PDB entry 4CQL | X-ray diffraction, 2.85 A resolution | chains E and H of the 4 polymer chains in the assembly

== Chain E (and H) ==
Molecule: Estradiol 17-beta-dehydrogenase 8
Source organism: Homo sapiens
Notes: EC 1.1.1.100, 1.1.1.62, 1.1.1.239; chain H of this document is another copy of the same molecule, construct and numbering; everything in this record applies to it too
UniProtKB: Q92506 (DHB8_HUMAN); residue numbers follow UniProt; this construct covers 1-261
Sequence (261 residues; row label = number of the first residue in the row):
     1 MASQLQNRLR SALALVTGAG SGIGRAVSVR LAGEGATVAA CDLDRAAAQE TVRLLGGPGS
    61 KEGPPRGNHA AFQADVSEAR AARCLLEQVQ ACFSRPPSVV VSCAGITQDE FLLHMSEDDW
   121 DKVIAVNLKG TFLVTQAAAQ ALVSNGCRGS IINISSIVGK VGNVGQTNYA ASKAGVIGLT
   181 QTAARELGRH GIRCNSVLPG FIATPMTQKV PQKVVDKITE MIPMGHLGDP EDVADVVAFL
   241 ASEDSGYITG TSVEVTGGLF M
Disordered / not traced: 1-5, 56-67 (chain H: 1-3, 56-65, 206-211)
Small-molecule neighbours: NAD (nicotinamide-adenine-dinucleotide): Gly18, Gly20, Ser21, Gly22, Ile23, Gly24, Asp42, Leu43, Asp44, Ala74, Asp75, Val76, Ser77, Cys103, Ala104, Gly105, Ile106, Val126, Asn127, Ile154, Ser155, Ser156, Tyr169, Lys173, Pro199, Gly200, Phe201, Ile202, Thr204, Pro205, Met206, Thr207
Swiss-Prot annotation at these positions:
  - active site: Tyr169 (Proton acceptor)
  - binding site (NAD(+)): Leu15 to Ile23, Asp42, Leu43, Ala74 to Val76, Tyr169 to Lys173, Ile202 to Thr204
  - binding site (substrate): Ser156
  - modified residue: Ser60 (Phosphoserine), Lys160 (N6-succinyllysine), Lys173 (N6-succinyllysine)
Reported in the primary citation:
  - binding site for NAD: Asp42, Tyr169, Lys173
  - catalytic residues: Ser156 (proposed by the authors, not directly observed)
  - catalytic residues: Tyr169, Lys173 (by similarity / conservation)
  - mutagenesis - K173A: decreased catalytic activity
  - mutagenesis - Y169A, K173A: unchanged catalytic activity on NADPH
  - mutagenesis - D42A, Y169A: decreased catalytic activity on NADH
  - mutagenesis - D42A: increased catalytic activity on NADPH
  - mutagenesis - D42A (15-fold): decreased binding to NAD+
  - mutagenesis - D42A (Kd 15 mM): decreased binding to NADH
  - mutagenesis - D42A: unchanged binding to NADPH
  - mutagenesis - D42A: unchanged binding to NADP+

== Interface between chain E and chain H ==
Contacting residue pairs (69; chain E residue first):
  Ala79(E) - Glu117(H)
  Phe111(E) - Glu186(H)
  Leu112(E) - Phe132(H)  hydrophobic
  Leu112(E) - Gln136(H)  hydrogen bond (backbone-side chain)
  Leu112(E) - Ala183(H)  hydrophobic
  Leu112(E) - Glu186(H)  hydrogen bond (backbone-side chain)
  Leu112(E) - Leu187(H)  hydrophobic
  Leu113(E) - Ala139(H)
  Leu113(E) - Gln140(H)  hydrogen bond (backbone-side chain)
  Leu113(E) - Val143(H)  hydrophobic
  Met115(E) - Phe132(H)  hydrophobic
  Met115(E) - Gln136(H)  hydrogen bond (backbone-side chain)
  Glu117(E) - Ala79(H)
  Glu117(E) - Lys129(H)  salt bridge
  Trp120(E) - Leu128(H)  hydrophobic
  Trp120(E) - Lys129(H)
  Trp120(E) - Phe132(H)  hydrophobic
  Trp120(E) - Leu179(H)  hydrophobic
  Asp121(E) - Lys129(H)  salt bridge
  Leu128(E) - Trp120(H)  hydrophobic
  Leu128(E) - Leu128(H)  hydrophobic
  Lys129(E) - Glu117(H)  salt bridge
  Lys129(E) - Trp120(H)
  Lys129(E) - Asp121(H)  salt bridge
  Phe132(E) - Leu112(H)  hydrophobic
  Phe132(E) - Met115(H)  hydrophobic
  Phe132(E) - Trp120(H)  hydrophobic
  Phe132(E) - Thr167(H)
  Gln136(E) - Leu112(H)  hydrogen bond (side chain-backbone)
  Gln136(E) - Met115(H)  hydrogen bond (side chain-backbone)
  Ala139(E) - Leu113(H)
  Gln140(E) - Leu113(H)  hydrogen bond (side chain-backbone)
  Lys160(E) - Gln181(H)  hydrogen bond (backbone-side chain)
  Val161(E) - Gln181(H)
  Gly162(E) - Thr182(H)
  Gly162(E) - Arg185(H)
  Asn163(E) - Thr182(H)  hydrogen bond (backbone-side chain)
  Asn163(E) - Arg185(H)
  Val164(E) - Arg185(H)
  Val164(E) - Glu186(H)
  Gly165(E) - Glu186(H)  hydrogen bond (backbone-side chain)
  Gln166(E) - Thr182(H)
  Thr167(E) - Phe132(H)
  Thr167(E) - Thr182(H)
  Thr167(E) - Glu186(H)  hydrogen bond
  Ala170(E) - Gly178(H)
  Ala170(E) - Thr182(H)
  Ala171(E) - Gly175(H)
  Ala174(E) - Ala174(H)
  Gly175(E) - Ala171(H)
  Gly178(E) - Ala170(H)
  Leu179(E) - Trp120(H)  hydrophobic
  Leu179(E) - Thr167(H)
  Leu179(E) - Ala171(H)  hydrophobic
  Gln181(E) - Lys160(H)
  Gln181(E) - Val161(H)
  Thr182(E) - Gly162(H)
  Thr182(E) - Asn163(H)
  Thr182(E) - Gln166(H)
  Thr182(E) - Thr167(H)
  Thr182(E) - Ala170(H)
  Ala183(E) - Leu112(H)  hydrophobic
  Arg185(E) - Gly162(H)
  Arg185(E) - Asn163(H)
  Arg185(E) - Val164(H)
  Glu186(E) - Leu112(H)  hydrogen bond (side chain-backbone)
  Glu186(E) - Val164(H)
  Glu186(E) - Gly165(H)  hydrogen bond (side chain-backbone)
  Phe260(E) - Arg185(H)
Other interface residues (no listed pair), chain E (39 interface residues in all): His114, Ile124, Val143, Leu187, His190
Other interface residues (no listed pair), chain H (37 interface residues in all): Phe111, His114, Ile124

== Overview ==
The interface between chain E and chain H involves 39 residues on one side and 37 on the other; the contacts
include 13 hydrogen bonds and 4 salt bridges. Polar contacts include Glu117(E)-Lys129(H), Asp121(E)-Lys129(H)
and Leu112(E)-Gln136(H). From the paper: catalytic residues Ser156(E), Tyr169(E) and Lys173(E); D42A and Y169A
of chain E reduce catalytic activity on NADH.
Both chains are Estradiol 17-beta-dehydrogenase 8 (Homo sapiens). Entry 4CQL (Crystal structure of
heterotetrameric human ketoacyl reductase complexed with NAD) was determined by X-ray diffraction, deposited
together with 4CQM.
